PDB entry 3U3P | X-ray diffraction, 2.09 A resolution | chain A

# Chain A
Protein: Tumor necrosis factor receptor superfamily member 21
From: Homo sapiens
Notes: fragment: cysteine rich domain
UniProt: O75509 (TNR21_HUMAN); numbering as in UniProt (aligned over 42-348)
Chain sequence (313 residues; row label = number of the first residue in the row):
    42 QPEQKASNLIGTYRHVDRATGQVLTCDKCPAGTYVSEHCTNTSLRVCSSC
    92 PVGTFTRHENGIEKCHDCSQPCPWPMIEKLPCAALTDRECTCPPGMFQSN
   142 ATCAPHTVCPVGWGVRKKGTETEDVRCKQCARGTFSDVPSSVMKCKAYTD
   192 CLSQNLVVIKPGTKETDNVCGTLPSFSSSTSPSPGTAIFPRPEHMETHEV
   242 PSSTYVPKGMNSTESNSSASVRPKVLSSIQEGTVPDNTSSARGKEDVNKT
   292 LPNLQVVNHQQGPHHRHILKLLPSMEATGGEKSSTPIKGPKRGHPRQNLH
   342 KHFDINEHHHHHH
Not modelled in the structure: 42-50, 215-354
Disulfides: Cys-67/Cys-80, Cys-70/Cys-88, Cys-91/Cys-106, Cys-109/Cys-123, Cys-113/Cys-131, Cys-133/Cys-144, Cys-150/Cys-168, Cys-171/Cys-186, Cys-192/Cys-211
Construct notes: expression tag (349-354)
Reported in the primary citation:
  - conformationally variable residues: Met-137 to Pro-146, Cys-192 to Val-198, Val-210 to Gly-212

# Summary
The paper reports conformational variability at Met-137, Cys-192 and Val-210.
Chain A is Tumor necrosis factor receptor superfamily member 21 (Homo sapiens); the structure, The S-SAD
phased crystal structure of the ecto-domain of Death Receptor 6 (DR6), was determined by X-ray diffraction
together with 3U3S, 3U3T and 3U3V from the same study.
